3I54 - chains A and B; structure by X-ray diffraction, 2.20 A resolution.

[Chain A (and B)]
Name: Transcriptional regulator, Crp/Fnr family
Source organism: Mycobacterium tuberculosis
Notes: chain B of this document is another copy of the same molecule, construct and numbering; everything in this record applies to it too
Reference sequence: O69644 (O69644_MYCTU); residues 1-224 here = UniProt positions 1-224
Chain sequence (249 residues; each row starts with the number of its first residue; numbers below 1 keep their minus sign (Met-24 is residue -24)):
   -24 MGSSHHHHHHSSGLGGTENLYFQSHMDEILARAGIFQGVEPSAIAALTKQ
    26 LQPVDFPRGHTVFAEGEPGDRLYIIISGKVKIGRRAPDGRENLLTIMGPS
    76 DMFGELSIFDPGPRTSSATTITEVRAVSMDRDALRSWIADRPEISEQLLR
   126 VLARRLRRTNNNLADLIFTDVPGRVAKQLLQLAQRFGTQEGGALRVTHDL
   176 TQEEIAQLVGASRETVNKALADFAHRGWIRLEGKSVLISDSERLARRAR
Not modelled in the structure: -24 to -6, 22-26, 224 (chain B: -24 to -7, 13-14, 23-25, 61-66, 224)
Sequence notes: expression tag (-24 to 0)
Ligand contacts: adenosine-3',5'-cyclic-monophosphate (CMP): Phe38, Ile57, Leu69, Thr70, Met72, Met77, Phe78, Gly79, Glu80, Leu81, Ser82, Arg89, Thr90, Ser91, Arg130, Thr134

[How chain A and chain B interact]
Pairs across the interface - 60 pairs, chain A then chain B:
  Arg59(A) with Asn136(B), hydrogen bond; Ala139(B)
  Ala61(A) with Phe143(B), hydrophobic
  Arg65(A) with Phe143(B), hydrogen bond (side chain-backbone)
  Glu66(A) with Phe143(B)
  Asn67(A) with Leu138(B); Phe143(B)
  Leu69(A) with Asn135(B)
  Leu81(A) with Ala128(B), hydrophobic; Leu131(B), hydrophobic; Arg132(B)
  Ser82(A) with Arg132(B)
  Phe84(A) with Leu124(B), hydrophobic; Arg125(B)
  Asp85(A) with Arg125(B), salt bridge; Ala128(B); Arg129(B), salt bridge; Arg132(B), salt bridge
  Pro88(A) with Arg132(B), hydrogen bond (backbone-side chain)
  Thr90(A) with Arg132(B), hydrogen bond
  Arg110(A) with Glu121(B), salt bridge
  Ser120(A) with Ser120(B)
  Glu121(A) with Arg110(B), salt bridge
  Leu123(A) with Leu124(B)
  Leu124(A) with Phe84(B); Leu123(B); Leu124(B); Leu127(B)
  Arg125(A) with Phe84(B); Asp85(B)
  Leu127(A) with Leu124(B), hydrophobic; Leu127(B), hydrophobic; Ala128(B)
  Ala128(A) with Leu81(B), hydrophobic; Leu127(B)
  Arg129(A) with Asp85(B), salt bridge
  Arg130(A) with Leu131(B)
  Leu131(A) with Leu127(B), hydrophobic; Arg130(B); Leu131(B), hydrophobic; Thr134(B)
  Arg132(A) with Leu81(B), hydrogen bond (side chain-backbone); Ser82(B); Asp85(B), salt bridge; Thr90(B)
  Thr134(A) with Leu131(B); Thr134(B); Asn135(B); Leu138(B)
  Asn135(A) with Leu69(B); Thr134(B)
  Asn136(A) with Arg59(B), hydrogen bond
  Leu138(A) with Thr134(B); Asn137(B); Leu138(B); Leu141(B), hydrophobic
  Ala139(A) with Arg59(B)
  Leu141(A) with Leu138(B), hydrophobic
  Ile142(A) with Leu141(B), hydrophobic
  Phe143(A) with Asn67(B)
Also at the interface, not in a pair above, chain A (35 interface residues in all): Pro86, Gly87, Asn137
Also at the interface, not in a pair above, chain B (31 interface residues in all): Arg60, Pro88, Gly185

[Overview]
Chain A and chain B form an interface of 35 and 31 residues respectively; the contacts include 6 hydrogen
bonds and 7 salt bridges. Polar pairs include Asp85(A)-Arg125(B), Asp85(A)-Arg129(B) and Asp85(A)-Arg132(B).
Bound to chain A: adenosine-3',5'-cyclic-monophosphate.
Both chains are Transcriptional regulator, Crp/Fnr family (Mycobacterium tuberculosis). Entry 3I54 (Crystal
structure of MtbCRP in complex with cAMP) was determined by X-ray diffraction, deposited together with 3I59.
